5K2I - chains A and B; structure by X-ray diffraction, 1.48 A resolution.

Chain A (and B):
Molecule: 1-Cys peroxiredoxin
Source organism: Vibrio vulnificus MO6-24/O
Notes: engineered mutation(s): C73S; chain B of this document is another copy of the same molecule, construct and numbering; everything in this record applies to it too
Sequence (164 residues; row label = number of the first residue in the row):
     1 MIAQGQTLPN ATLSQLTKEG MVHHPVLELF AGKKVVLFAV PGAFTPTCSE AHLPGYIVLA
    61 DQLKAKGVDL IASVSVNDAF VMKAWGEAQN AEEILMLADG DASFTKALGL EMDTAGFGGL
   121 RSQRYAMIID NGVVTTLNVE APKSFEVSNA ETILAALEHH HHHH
Not modelled in the structure: 158-164
What the authors report for this chain:
  - self-association interface (contacts with another copy of this molecule); pairs are residue here / residue on that copy: Cys48-Cys48 (disulfide), Pro41, Pro46, Phe117, Phe145
  - catalytic residues: Cys48 (citing earlier work)

Interface between chain A and chain B:
Residue-residue contacts - 16 pairs, chain A then chain B:
  Thr45(A) - Phe145(B)
  Pro46(A) - Ser49(B)
  Pro46(A) - Phe145(B)
  Cys48(A) - Cys48(B)  disulfide
  Thr114(A) - Lys143(B)
  Thr114(A) - Ser144(B)  hydrogen bond (backbone-side chain)
  Phe117(A) - Ser144(B)
  Phe117(A) - Phe145(B)  hydrophobic
  Arg124(A) - Phe145(B)
  Lys143(A) - Asp113(B)
  Lys143(A) - Thr114(B)
  Ser144(A) - Thr114(B)
  Ser144(A) - Phe117(B)
  Phe145(A) - Pro41(B)  hydrophobic
  Phe145(A) - Thr45(B)
  Phe145(A) - Phe117(B)  hydrophobic
Interface residues without a listed pair, chain A (13 interface residues in all): Pro41, Met112, Asp113, Ala115
Interface residues without a listed pair, chain B (13 interface residues in all): Pro46, Met112, Arg124
Disulfides between the chains: Cys48(A)-Cys48(B)

In short:
Chain A and chain B each contribute 13 residues to their interface; the contacts include 1 disulfide bond and
1 hydrogen bond. The hydrogen-bonded pair is Thr114(A)-Ser144(B). From the paper: the catalytic residue
Cys48(A); a self-association interface involving Pro41(A), Pro46(A) and Cys48(A) among others.
Chain A and chain B are both 1-Cys peroxiredoxin (Vibrio vulnificus MO6-24/O); the structure, Crystal
structure of Oxidized Prx3 from Vibrio vulnificus, was determined by X-ray diffraction (same publication as
5K1G and 5K2J).
